PDB entry 1AON | X-ray diffraction, 3.00 A resolution | chains A and H of the 21 polymer chains in the assembly

[Chain A (and H)]
Molecule: Groel
Organism: Escherichia coli
Notes: chain H of this document is another copy of the same molecule, construct and numbering; everything in this record applies to it too
UniProt: P0A6F5 (CH60_ECOLI); numbering as in UniProt (aligned over 2-548)
Sequence (547 residues; numbered 2 to 548; the number before each row is that of its first residue):
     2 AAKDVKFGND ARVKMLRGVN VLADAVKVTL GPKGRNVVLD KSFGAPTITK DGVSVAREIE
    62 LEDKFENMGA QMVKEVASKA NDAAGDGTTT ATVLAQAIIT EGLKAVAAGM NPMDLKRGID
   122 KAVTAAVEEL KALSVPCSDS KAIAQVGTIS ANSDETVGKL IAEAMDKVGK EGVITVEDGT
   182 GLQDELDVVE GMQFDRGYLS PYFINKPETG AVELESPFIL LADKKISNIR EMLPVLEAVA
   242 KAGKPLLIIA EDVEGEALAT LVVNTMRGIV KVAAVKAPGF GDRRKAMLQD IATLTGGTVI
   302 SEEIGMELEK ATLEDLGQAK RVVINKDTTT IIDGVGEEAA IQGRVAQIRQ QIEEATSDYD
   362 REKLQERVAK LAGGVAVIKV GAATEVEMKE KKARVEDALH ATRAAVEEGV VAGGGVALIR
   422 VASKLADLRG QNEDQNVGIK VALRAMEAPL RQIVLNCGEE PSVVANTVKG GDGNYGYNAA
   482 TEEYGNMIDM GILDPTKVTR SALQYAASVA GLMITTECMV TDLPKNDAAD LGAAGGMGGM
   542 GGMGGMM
Disordered / not traced: 526-548
Metal / ion sites: Mg2+: D87 (together with ADP)
Residues lining bound ligands: ADP (adenosine-5'-diphosphate): T30, L31, G32, P33, K51, D87, G88, T89, T90, T91, I150, S154, G414, G415, G416, I454, Y478, N479, A480, A481, M488, I493, D495

[Interface between chain A and chain H]
Residue-residue contacts (4):
  K105(A) with A109(H)
  A108(A) with A109(H), hydrophobic
  M111(A) with E434(H)
  V438(A) with E434(H)
Other interface residues (no listed pair), chain A (5 interface residues in all): A109
Other interface residues (no listed pair), chain H (4 interface residues in all): G110, M111

[Summary]
Chain A and chain H form an interface of 5 and 4 residues respectively. Ligands of chain A: ADP.
Both chains are Groel (Escherichia coli). Entry 1AON (Crystal structure of the asymmetric chaperonin complex
groel/groes/(ADP)7) was determined by X-ray diffraction.
